PDB entry 4EE0 | X-ray diffraction, 1.75 A resolution | chains A and B

[Chain A (and B)]
Name: Hematopoietic prostaglandin D synthase
From: Homo sapiens
Notes: EC 5.3.99.2, 2.5.1.18; chain B of this document is another copy of the same molecule, construct and numbering; everything in this record applies to it too
UniProtKB: O60760 (HPGDS_HUMAN); numbering as in UniProt (aligned over 2-199)
Sequence (199 residues; numbered 1 to 199; the number before each row is that of its first residue):
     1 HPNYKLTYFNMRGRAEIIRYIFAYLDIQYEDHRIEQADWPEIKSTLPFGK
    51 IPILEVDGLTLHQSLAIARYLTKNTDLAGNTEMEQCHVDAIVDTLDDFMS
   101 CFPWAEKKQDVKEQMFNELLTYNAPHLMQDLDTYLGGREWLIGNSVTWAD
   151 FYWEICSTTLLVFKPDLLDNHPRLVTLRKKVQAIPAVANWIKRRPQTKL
Unresolved in the structure: 1, 36-39 (chain B: 35-36, 107-108)
Construct notes: expression tag (1)
Swiss-Prot annotation at these positions:
  - binding site (glutathione): Tyr8, Arg14, Trp39, Gly49 to Ile51, Gln63, Ser64
  - mutagenesis: Asp93 (D93N: Loss of activation by calcium or magnesium ions), Asp96 (D96N: Increases PGD2 synthesis. Loss of activation by calcium or magnesium ions), Asp97 (D97N: Reduces PGD2 synthesis by 99%. Loss of activation by calcium or magnesium ions)
Residues lining bound ligands:
  - 0O4 (4-(isoquinolin-1-yl)-N-[2-(morpholin-4-yl)ethyl]benzamide): Tyr8, Phe9, Met11, Gly13, Arg14, Asp96, Met99, Ser100, Trp104, Tyr152, Cys156, Leu199
  - L-gamma-glutamyl-3-sulfino-L-alanylglycine (GSF): Tyr8, Phe9, Arg14, Lys43, Gly49, Lys50, Ile51, Pro52, Gln63, Ser64

[Interface between chain A and chain B]
Pairs across the interface (51):
  Pro47(A) with Asp130(B)
  Phe48(A) with Ile91(B), hydrophobic; Thr94(B); Asp130(B); Leu131(B), hydrophobic; Tyr134(B), hydrophobic
  Leu59(A) with Met83(B), hydrophobic; His87(B)
  Leu61(A) with Met83(B), hydrophobic; His87(B)
  His62(A) with Ala90(B); Thr94(B)
  Gln63(A) with Ala90(B); Asp93(B); Thr94(B), hydrogen bond; Asp97(B), hydrogen bond
  Ala66(A) with Cys86(B); Asp89(B); Ala90(B)
  Arg69(A) with Arg69(B); Asp89(B), salt bridge
  Tyr70(A) with Glu82(B); Met83(B); Cys86(B), hydrophobic
  Lys73(A) with Gln85(B), hydrogen bond
  Asn74(A) with Glu82(B), hydrogen bond
  Glu82(A) with Tyr70(B); Asn74(B), hydrogen bond
  Met83(A) with Leu59(B), hydrophobic; Leu61(B), hydrophobic; Tyr70(B)
  Gln85(A) with Lys73(B), hydrogen bond
  Cys86(A) with Leu61(B), hydrophobic; Ala66(B); Tyr70(B), hydrophobic
  His87(A) with Leu61(B)
  Asp89(A) with Ala66(B); Arg69(B), salt bridge
  Ala90(A) with His62(B); Gln63(B); Ala66(B)
  Ile91(A) with Phe48(B), hydrophobic
  Asp93(A) with Gln63(B)
  Thr94(A) with Phe48(B); His62(B); Gln63(B), hydrogen bond
  Asp97(A) with Gln63(B), hydrogen bond
  Asp130(A) with Pro47(B); Phe48(B)
  Leu131(A) with Phe48(B), hydrophobic
  Tyr134(A) with Phe48(B), hydrophobic
Interface residues without a listed pair, chain A (30 interface residues in all): Gly49, Val56, Leu65, Ile67, Leu127
Interface residues without a listed pair, chain B (29 interface residues in all): Thr60, Leu65, Ile67, Leu127

[In short]
30 residues of chain A and 29 residues of chain B are in contact; the contacts include 8 hydrogen bonds and 2
salt bridges. Polar contacts include Arg69(A)-Asp89(B), Gln63(A)-Thr94(B) and Gln63(A)-Asp97(B). Chain A binds
compound 0O4 and L-gamma-glutamyl-3-sulfino-L-alanylglycine.
Both chains are Hematopoietic prostaglandin D synthase (Homo sapiens). Entry 4EE0 (Crystal structure of
hH-PGDS with water displacing inhibitor) was determined by X-ray diffraction (same publication as 4EDY, 4EC0
and 4EDZ).
